PDB entry 6FBZ | X-ray diffraction, 1.50 A resolution | chains A and B

# Chain A
Protein: Eukaryotic translation initiation factor 4E-like protein
From: Chaetomium thermophilum var. thermophilum DSM 1495
UniProt: G0SCU4 (G0SCU4_CHATD); numbering as in UniProt; present here: 35-182, 203-250
Chain sequence (200 residues; numbered 31 to 250; 20 numbers in that range are skipped by the numbering (no residue carries them; nothing is unmodelled there); the number before each row is that of its first residue):
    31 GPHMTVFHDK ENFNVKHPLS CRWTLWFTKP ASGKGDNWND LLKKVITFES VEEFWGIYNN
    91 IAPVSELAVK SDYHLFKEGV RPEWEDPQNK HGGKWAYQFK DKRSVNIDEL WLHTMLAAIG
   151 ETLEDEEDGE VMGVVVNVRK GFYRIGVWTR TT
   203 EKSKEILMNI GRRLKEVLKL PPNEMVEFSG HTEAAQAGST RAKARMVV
Disordered / not traced: 31, 240-247
Sequence notes: expression tag (31-34)
Ligand contacts: 7-methyl-guanosine-5'-triphosphate (MGP): Pro112, Glu113, Trp114, Glu115, Asn167, Arg169, Phe172, Arg174, Trp178

# Chain B
Protein: Eukaryotic translation initiation factor 4G
From: Chaetomium thermophilum var. thermophilum DSM 1495
UniProt: G0SFP0 (G0SFP0_CHATD); residue numbers follow UniProt; this construct covers 954-1030
Chain sequence (81 residues; numbered 950 to 1030; the number before each row is that of its first residue):
   950 GPHMQPSAAL QSLRSARFLP GIVQDIYPPG IKSPNPALNE AVQKKGRIFK YDVQFLLQFQ
  1010 NVFTEKPSPD FDQQVKALIG D
Disordered / not traced: 950-952
Sequence notes: expression tag (950-953)

# Interface between chain A and chain B
Contacting residue pairs - 87 pairs, chain A then chain B:
  His33(A) with Leu968(B)
  Val36(A) with Phe1008(B), hydrophobic; Val1011(B), hydrophobic
  Phe37(A) with Pro977(B), hydrophobic; Ile980(B), hydrophobic; Gln1007(B); Phe1008(B), hydrophobic
  His38(A) with Ile975(B); Pro977(B)
  Lys40(A) with Ala958(B); Val1011(B)
  Glu41(A) with Ala957(B); Ser961(B), hydrogen bond (backbone-side chain)
  Asn42(A) with Ser961(B)
  Phe43(A) with Ala958(B); Ser961(B); Leu962(B); Phe1012(B), hydrophobic
  Asn44(A) with Ala965(B); Arg966(B), hydrogen bond (backbone-backbone)
  Val45(A) with Ala965(B); Arg966(B); Leu968(B), hydrophobic
  Lys46(A) with Leu962(B), hydrogen bond (side chain-backbone); Ala965(B), hydrogen bond (side chain-backbone); Arg966(B), hydrogen bond (backbone-backbone); Phe967(B); Leu968(B), hydrogen bond (backbone-backbone)
  His47(A) with Leu968(B); Tyr976(B), hydrogen bond; Tyr1000(B); Phe1004(B); Phe1008(B)
  Pro48(A) with Phe967(B), hydrophobic; Leu968(B); Phe998(B); Tyr1000(B), hydrogen bond (backbone-side chain)
  Leu49(A) with Phe998(B)
  Ser50(A) with Arg996(B); Ile997(B); Phe998(B), hydrogen bond (side chain-backbone)
  Phe57(A) with Ile1028(B), hydrophobic
  Lys59(A) with Asp1030(B)
  Ser62(A) with Asp1030(B), hydrogen bond
  Lys73(A) with Leu1027(B)
  Lys74(A) with Leu1027(B)
  Val75(A) with Leu1027(B), hydrophobic
  Ile76(A) with Pro1016(B), hydrophobic
  Glu79(A) with Phe967(B)
  Ser80(A) with Leu962(B)
  Val81(A) with Leu1005(B), hydrophobic; Phe1008(B), hydrophobic
  Glu82(A) with Leu962(B); Phe1008(B); Phe1012(B)
  Trp85(A) with Leu1005(B), hydrogen bond (side chain-backbone); Leu1006(B), hydrophobic; Phe1008(B); Gln1009(B); Phe1012(B)
  Gly86(A) with Phe1012(B); Glu1014(B); Pro1016(B)
  Ile87(A) with Pro1016(B), hydrophobic
  Asn89(A) with Gln1009(B), hydrogen bond (side chain-backbone); Phe1012(B), hydrogen bond (side chain-backbone); Thr1013(B)
  Asn90(A) with Thr1013(B), hydrogen bond (side chain-backbone); Glu1014(B), hydrogen bond (side chain-backbone); Lys1015(B), hydrogen bond; Phe1020(B)
  Ile91(A) with Phe1020(B), hydrophobic
  His143(A) with Leu1006(B)
  Leu146(A) with Val1002(B), hydrophobic; Leu1005(B); Leu1006(B), hydrophobic
  Gly150(A) with Phe998(B); Lys999(B); Tyr1000(B), hydrogen bond (backbone-backbone)
  Glu151(A) with Lys999(B), hydrogen bond (backbone-side chain)
  Thr152(A) with Tyr1000(B)
  Glu154(A) with Lys999(B), hydrogen bond (backbone-side chain)
  Asp155(A) with Lys999(B)
  Glu156(A) with Val991(B); Gln992(B), hydrogen bond (side chain-backbone); Lys993(B), hydrogen bond (side chain-backbone); Ile997(B)
Also at the interface, not in a pair above, chain A (48 interface residues in all): Thr35, Gly63, Lys64, Glu83, Tyr88, Leu142, Ala147, Arg215
Also at the interface, not in a pair above, chain B (41 interface residues in all): Arg963, Leu987, Val1024, Gly1029

# Overview
48 residues of chain A face 41 of chain B across their interface, with 21 hydrogen bonds. Among the polar
pairs are Glu41(A)-Ser961(B), Lys46(A)-Leu962(B) and Lys46(A)-Ala965(B). Bound to chain A:
7-methyl-guanosine-5'-triphosphate.
Here chain A is Eukaryotic translation initiation factor 4E-like protein and chain B is Eukaryotic translation
initiation factor 4G, both from Chaetomium thermophilum var. thermophilum DSM 1495. Entry 6FBZ (Crystal
structure of the eIF4E-eIF4G complex from Chaetomium thermophilum in the cap-bound state) was determined by
X-ray diffraction, deposited together with 6FC1 and 6FC3.
